Entry 6I2T (electron microscopy, 5.70 A resolution (low resolution: residue-level contacts below are approximate; hydrogen-bond / salt-bridge calls are withheld)); this record covers chains A and J of the 5 polymer chains in the assembly.

[Chain A]
Protein: Cholinesterase
From: Homo sapiens
Notes: EC 3.1.1.8
Reference sequence: P06276 (CHLE_HUMAN); residues 1-574 here correspond to UniProt positions 29-602 (UniProt number = residue number + 28)
Amino-acid sequence (574 residues; each row starts with the number of its first residue):
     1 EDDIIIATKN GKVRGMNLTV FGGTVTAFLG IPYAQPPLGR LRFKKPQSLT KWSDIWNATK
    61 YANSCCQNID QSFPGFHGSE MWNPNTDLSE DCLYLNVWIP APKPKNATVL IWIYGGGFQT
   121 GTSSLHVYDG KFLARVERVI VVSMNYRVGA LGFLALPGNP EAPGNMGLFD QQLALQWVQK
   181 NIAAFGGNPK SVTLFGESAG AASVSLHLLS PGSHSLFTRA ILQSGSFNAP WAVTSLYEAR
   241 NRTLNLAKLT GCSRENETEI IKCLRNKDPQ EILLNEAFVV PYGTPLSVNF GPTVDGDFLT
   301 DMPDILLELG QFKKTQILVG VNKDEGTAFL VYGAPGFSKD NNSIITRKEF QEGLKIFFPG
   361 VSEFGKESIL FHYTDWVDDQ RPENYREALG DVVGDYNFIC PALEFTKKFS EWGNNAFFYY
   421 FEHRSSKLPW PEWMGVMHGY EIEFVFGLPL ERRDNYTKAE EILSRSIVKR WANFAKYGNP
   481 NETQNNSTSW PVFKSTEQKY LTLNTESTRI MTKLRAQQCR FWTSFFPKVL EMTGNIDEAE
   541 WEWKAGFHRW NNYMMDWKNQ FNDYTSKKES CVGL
Unresolved in the structure: 1-3, 562-574
Disulfide bonds: C65-C92, C252-C263, C400-C519
Glycans and other covalent adducts: N-acetylglucosamine (NAG) linked to N17, N341, N481
From the paper describing this entry:
  - catalytic residues: S198, E325, H438 (citing earlier work)
  - post-translational modification sites: N17, N57, N106, N241, N341, N481, N486
  - self-association interface (contacts with another copy of this molecule): S362 to Y373, A516 to V529, N535 to T565

[Chain J]
Protein: lamellipodin-derived polyproline peptide
From: Homo sapiens
Amino-acid sequence (12 residues; numbered 4 to 15; the number before each row is that of its first residue):
     4 PPPPPPPPPP PP

[How chain A and chain J interact]
Contacting residue pairs - 9 pairs, chain A then chain J:
  E540(A) - P13(J)
  E540(A) - P14(J)
  W543(A) - P10(J)
  W543(A) - P11(J)
  W550(A) - P7(J)
  W550(A) - P8(J)
  W550(A) - P10(J)
  Y553(A) - P8(J)
  D556(A) - P4(J)

[Summary]
5 residues of chain A and 7 residues of chain J are in contact. Covalently linked N-acetylglucosamine: at
N17(A), N341(A) and N481(A). From the paper: catalytic residues S198(A), E325(A) and H438(A); modification
sites N17(A), N57(A) and N106(A) among others.
Here chain A is Cholinesterase and chain J is lamellipodin-derived polyproline peptide, both from Homo
sapiens. Entry 6I2T (CryoEM reconstruction of full-length, fully-glycosylated human butyrylcholinesterase
tetramer) was determined by electron microscopy.
